PDB entry 1KPC | X-ray diffraction, 2.20 A resolution | chains A and B

Chain A (and B):
Molecule: Human protein kinase C interacting protein 1 (zinc protein)
Source organism: Homo sapiens
Notes: chain B of this document is another copy of the same molecule, construct and numbering; everything in this record applies to it too
UniProt: P49773 (HINT1_HUMAN); residues 2-126 here correspond to UniProt positions 1-125 (UniProt number = residue number - 1)
Amino-acid sequence (126 residues; row label = number of the first residue in the row):
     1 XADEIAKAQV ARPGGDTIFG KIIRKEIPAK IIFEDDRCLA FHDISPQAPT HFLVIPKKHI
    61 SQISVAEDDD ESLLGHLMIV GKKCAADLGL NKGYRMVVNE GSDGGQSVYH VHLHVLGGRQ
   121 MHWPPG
Unresolved in the structure: 1-15
Modified positions: ACE (acetyl group) at position 1

Chain A / chain B interface:
Contacting residue pairs (100):
  Arg37(A) - Glu71(B)  salt bridge
  Gln47(A) - Trp123(B)
  Gln47(A) - Pro124(B)
  Ile63(A) - Met78(B)  hydrophobic
  Ile63(A) - Lys82(B)
  Ile63(A) - Tyr94(B)
  Ser64(A) - Lys82(B)
  Ala66(A) - Lys82(B)  hydrogen bond (backbone-side chain)
  Glu67(A) - Ile79(B)
  Asp68(A) - Ile79(B)
  Asp68(A) - Lys82(B)  salt bridge
  Asp68(A) - Lys83(B)  salt bridge
  Glu71(A) - Ser72(B)
  Glu71(A) - Gly75(B)
  Glu71(A) - His76(B)  salt bridge
  Glu71(A) - Ile79(B)
  Ser72(A) - Glu71(B)
  Ser72(A) - Ser72(B)  hydrogen bond
  Leu74(A) - Gly75(B)
  Leu74(A) - Ile79(B)  hydrophobic
  Gly75(A) - Glu71(B)
  Gly75(A) - Gly75(B)
  His76(A) - Glu71(B)  salt bridge
  Met78(A) - Ile63(B)  hydrophobic
  Met78(A) - Leu74(B)  hydrophobic
  Ile79(A) - Ala66(B)
  Ile79(A) - Glu67(B)
  Ile79(A) - Asp68(B)
  Ile79(A) - Glu71(B)
  Ile79(A) - Leu74(B)  hydrophobic
  Lys82(A) - Ile63(B)
  Lys82(A) - Ser64(B)
  Lys82(A) - Ala66(B)  hydrogen bond (side chain-backbone)
  Lys83(A) - Asp68(B)  salt bridge
  Lys92(A) - Gly101(B)
  Lys92(A) - Ser102(B)  hydrogen bond (backbone-backbone)
  Lys92(A) - Asp103(B)  salt bridge
  Gly93(A) - Glu100(B)
  Gly93(A) - Asp103(B)
  Gly93(A) - Gly104(B)
  Tyr94(A) - Ile63(B)
  Tyr94(A) - Ser64(B)
  Tyr94(A) - Val98(B)
  Tyr94(A) - Asn99(B)
  Tyr94(A) - Glu100(B)  hydrogen bond (backbone-backbone)
  Tyr94(A) - Gly104(B)
  Arg95(A) - Val97(B)
  Arg95(A) - Val98(B)
  Arg95(A) - Asn99(B)  hydrogen bond
  Arg95(A) - Gly104(B)  hydrogen bond (side chain-backbone)
  Arg95(A) - Pro125(B)  hydrogen bond (side chain-backbone)
  Arg95(A) - Gly126(B)
  Met96(A) - Met96(B)
  Met96(A) - Val97(B)
  Met96(A) - Val98(B)  hydrogen bond (backbone-backbone)
  Val97(A) - Arg95(B)
  Val97(A) - Met96(B)
  Val98(A) - Arg95(B)
  Val98(A) - Met96(B)  hydrogen bond (backbone-backbone)
  Asn99(A) - Tyr94(B)
  Asn99(A) - Arg95(B)  hydrogen bond
  Asn99(A) - Trp123(B)
  Glu100(A) - Gly93(B)
  Glu100(A) - Tyr94(B)  hydrogen bond (backbone-backbone)
  Ser102(A) - Lys92(B)  hydrogen bond (backbone-backbone)
  Ser102(A) - Gln120(B)  hydrogen bond (backbone-side chain)
  Asp103(A) - Lys92(B)  salt bridge
  Asp103(A) - Gly93(B)
  Asp103(A) - Arg119(B)
  Asp103(A) - Gln120(B)
  Asp103(A) - Met121(B)  hydrogen bond (backbone-backbone)
  Gly104(A) - Tyr94(B)
  Gly104(A) - Arg95(B)  hydrogen bond (backbone-side chain)
  His114(A) - Trp123(B)
  Leu116(A) - Pro125(B)  hydrophobic
  Arg119(A) - Asp103(B)
  Arg119(A) - Gly126(B)  hydrogen bond (side chain-backbone)
  Gln120(A) - Ser102(B)  hydrogen bond (side chain-backbone)
  Gln120(A) - Asp103(B)  hydrogen bond (side chain-backbone)
  Met121(A) - Asp103(B)  hydrogen bond (backbone-backbone)
  Met121(A) - Pro125(B)
  Met121(A) - Gly126(B)
  His122(A) - Gly126(B)  hydrogen bond (backbone-backbone)
  Trp123(A) - Gln47(B)
  Trp123(A) - His51(B)
  Trp123(A) - Asn99(B)
  Trp123(A) - His114(B)
  Pro124(A) - Gln47(B)
  Pro124(A) - Gly126(B)
  Pro125(A) - Arg95(B)  hydrogen bond (backbone-side chain)
  Pro125(A) - Leu116(B)  hydrophobic
  Pro125(A) - Pro125(B)
  Pro125(A) - Gly126(B)
  Gly126(A) - Arg95(B)
  Gly126(A) - Arg119(B)  hydrogen bond (backbone-side chain)
  Gly126(A) - Met121(B)
  Gly126(A) - His122(B)  hydrogen bond (backbone-side chain)
  Gly126(A) - Pro124(B)
  Gly126(A) - Pro125(B)
  Gly126(A) - Gly126(B)
Other interface residues (no listed pair), chain A (42 interface residues in all): His51, Gly101, Gly105, Gly118
Other interface residues (no listed pair), chain B (41 interface residues in all): Val65, Gly105

Overview:
42 residues of chain A and 41 residues of chain B are in contact; the contacts include 24 hydrogen bonds and 8
salt bridges. Polar contacts include Arg37(A)-Glu71(B), Asp68(A)-Lys82(B) and Asp68(A)-Lys83(B).
Both chains are Human protein kinase C interacting protein 1 (zinc protein) (Homo sapiens). Entry 1KPC
(Pkci-1-apo+zinc) was determined by X-ray diffraction (same publication as 1KPA and 1KPB).
